Entry 1W10 (X-ray diffraction, 2.00 A resolution); this record covers chain U.

# Chain U
Name: Urokinase-type plasminogen activator
Organism: Homo sapiens
Notes: EC 3.4.21.73
UniProt: P00749 (UROK_HUMAN); the construct lacks a stretch of the UniProt sequence and is renumbered around it, so the offset changes along the chain: 16-37 = UniProt 179-200; 38-60 = UniProt 205-227; 63-97 = UniProt 234-268; 98-110 = UniProt 271-283; 5 more segments
Chain sequence (247 residues; row label = number of the first residue in the row; note: 1 number in that range is skipped by the numbering (no residue carries it; nothing is unmodelled there); a row labelled like 37A-37D holds insertion residues (37A, then the next letters in order)):
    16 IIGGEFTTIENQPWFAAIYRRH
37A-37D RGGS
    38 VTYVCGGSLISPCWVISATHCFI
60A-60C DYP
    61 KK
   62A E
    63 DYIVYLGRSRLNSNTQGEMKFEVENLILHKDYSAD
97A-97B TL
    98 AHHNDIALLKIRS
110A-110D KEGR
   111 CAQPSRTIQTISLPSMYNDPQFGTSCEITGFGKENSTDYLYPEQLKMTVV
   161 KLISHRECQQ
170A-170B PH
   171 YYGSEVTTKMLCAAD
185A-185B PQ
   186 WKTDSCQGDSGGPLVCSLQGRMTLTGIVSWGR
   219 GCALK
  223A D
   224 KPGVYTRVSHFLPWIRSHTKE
Sequence notes: conflict Ser122 (Cys299 in P00749)
Curated features (UniProtKB/Swiss-Prot):
  - active site (Charge relay system): His57, Asp102, Ser195
  - modified residue: Ser146 (Phosphoserine)
  - glycosylation: Asn145 (N-linked (GlcNAc...) asparagine)
Cystine bridges: Cys42-Cys58, Cys50-Cys111, Cys136-Cys201, Cys168-Cys182, Cys191-Cys220
Glycans and other covalent adducts: compound SJ1 linked to Ser195
Ligand contacts: SJ1 (N-(isobutoxycarbonyl)-D-seryl-N-((1S)-4-{[amino(imino)methyl]amino}-1-formylbutyl)-L-alaninamide): His57, Thr97A, Leu97B, His99, Asp189, Ser190, Cys191, Gln192, Gly193, Val213, Ser214, Trp215, Gly216, Arg217, Gly219, Cys220, Gly226

# Summary
Covalently linked compound SJ1: at Ser195. From UniProt: 3 active-site residues.
Chain U is Urokinase-type plasminogen activator (Homo sapiens); the structure, Urokinase type plasminogen
activator, was determined by X-ray diffraction together with 1W0Z, 1W11, 1W12, 1W13 and 1W14 from the same
study.
